PDB entry 4FQ7 | X-ray diffraction, 3.00 A resolution | chains A and B

Chain A (and B):
Protein: Maleate cis-trans isomerase
From: Pseudomonas putida
Notes: chain B of this document is another copy of the same molecule, construct and numbering; everything in this record applies to it too
UniProt: F8G0M3 (F8G0M3_PSEPU); residues 2-252 here = UniProt positions 2-252
Chain sequence (281 residues; numbered -20 to 260; the number before each row is that of its first residue; numbers below 1 keep their minus sign (Met-20 is residue -20)):
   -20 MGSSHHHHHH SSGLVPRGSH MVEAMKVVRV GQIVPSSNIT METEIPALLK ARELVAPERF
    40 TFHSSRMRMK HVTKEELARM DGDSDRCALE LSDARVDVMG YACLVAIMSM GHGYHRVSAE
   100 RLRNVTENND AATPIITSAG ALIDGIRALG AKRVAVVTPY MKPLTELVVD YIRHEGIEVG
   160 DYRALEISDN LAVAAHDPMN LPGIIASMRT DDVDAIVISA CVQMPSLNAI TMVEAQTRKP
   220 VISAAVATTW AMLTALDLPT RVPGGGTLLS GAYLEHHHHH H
Unresolved in the structure: -20 to 4, 253-260
Construct notes: expression tag (-20 to 1, 253-260)

How chain A and chain B interact:
Pairs across the interface - 51 pairs, chain A then chain B:
  Arg8(A) - Ile18(B)
  Ser15(A) - Glu69(B)
  Ser15(A) - Asp72(B)  hydrogen bond
  Ser15(A) - Ala73(B)
  Ser16(A) - Asp72(B)
  Ile18(A) - Arg8(B)
  Ile18(A) - His42(B)
  Ile18(A) - Ala73(B)
  Glu21(A) - Phe41(B)
  Glu21(A) - His42(B)  salt bridge
  Glu21(A) - Ser43(B)
  Thr22(A) - Thr40(B)
  Lys29(A) - Lys29(B)
  Lys29(A) - Glu32(B)  salt bridge
  Glu32(A) - Lys29(B)  salt bridge
  Arg38(A) - Lys29(B)
  Thr40(A) - Thr22(B)
  Phe41(A) - Glu21(B)
  His42(A) - Ile18(B)
  His42(A) - Glu21(B)  salt bridge
  His42(A) - Arg45(B)
  Ser43(A) - Glu21(B)  hydrogen bond (backbone-side chain)
  Ser43(A) - Ser43(B)
  Ser43(A) - Arg45(B)  hydrogen bond (backbone-side chain)
  Ser44(A) - Arg45(B)
  Arg45(A) - His42(B)
  Arg45(A) - Ser43(B)  hydrogen bond (side chain-backbone)
  Arg45(A) - Glu69(B)
  Arg45(A) - Leu70(B)
  Arg47(A) - Leu68(B)
  Arg47(A) - Glu69(B)
  Arg47(A) - Asp72(B)  salt bridge
  Arg47(A) - Asn108(B)  hydrogen bond
  Lys49(A) - Asp72(B)
  Lys49(A) - Asn108(B)  hydrogen bond
  Arg65(A) - Arg65(B)
  Arg65(A) - Glu69(B)  salt bridge
  Glu69(A) - Ser15(B)
  Glu69(A) - Arg45(B)
  Leu70(A) - Arg45(B)
  Asp72(A) - Ser15(B)  hydrogen bond
  Asp72(A) - Ser16(B)
  Asp72(A) - Arg47(B)  salt bridge
  Asp72(A) - Lys49(B)
  Asp72(A) - Leu170(B)
  Ala73(A) - Ser15(B)
  Ala73(A) - Ile18(B)
  Asn108(A) - Arg47(B)
  Asn108(A) - Lys49(B)
  Leu170(A) - Asp72(B)
  Leu170(A) - Arg74(B)
Also at the interface, not in a pair above, chain A (27 interface residues in all): Met48, Leu68, Arg74
Also at the interface, not in a pair above, chain B (25 interface residues in all): Ser44

In short:
27 residues of chain A and 25 residues of chain B are in contact, with 7 hydrogen bonds and 7 salt bridges.
Among the polar pairs are Glu21(A)-His42(B), Lys29(A)-Glu32(B) and Arg47(A)-Asp72(B).
Both chains are Maleate cis-trans isomerase (Pseudomonas putida). Entry 4FQ7 (Crystal structure of the maleate
isomerase Iso from Pseudomonas putida S16) was determined by X-ray diffraction (same publication as 4FQ5).
